PDB entry 8AD2 | X-ray diffraction, 2.00 A resolution | chains A and B

[Chain A (and B)]
Name: Nictaba
From: Nicotiana tabacum
Notes: chain B of this document is another copy of the same molecule, construct and numbering; everything in this record applies to it too
Reference sequence: Q94EW1 (Q94EW1_TOBAC); numbering as in UniProt (aligned over 2-165)
Sequence (166 residues; numbered 0 to 165; the number before each row is that of its first residue; numbering starts at 0):
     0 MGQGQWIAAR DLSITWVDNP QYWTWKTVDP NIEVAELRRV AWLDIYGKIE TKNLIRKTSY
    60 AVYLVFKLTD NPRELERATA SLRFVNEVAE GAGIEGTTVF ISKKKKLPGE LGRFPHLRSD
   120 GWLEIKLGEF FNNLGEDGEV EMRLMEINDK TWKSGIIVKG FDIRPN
Disordered / not traced: 0
Construct notes: initiating methionine (0); expression tag (1)
Ion coordination: Zn2+ site 1: Glu73 (shared with 1 residue of chain E); Zn2+ site 2: His115, Glu123
What the authors report for this chain:
  - binding site for N-acetylglucosamine: Thr14, Trp15, Tyr21, Val39, Ala40, Trp41, Asp148, Lys149, Trp151
  - specificity-determining residues: Ala40, Trp41, Asp148
  - binding site for Zn2+: Arg82, Glu140 (from molecular simulation)

[Interface between chain A and chain B]
Pairs across the interface (32):
  Ser58(A) - Phe130(B)
  Arg76(A) - Glu89(B)  hydrogen bond (side chain-backbone)
  Val84(A) - Leu110(B)
  Asn85(A) - Leu110(B)
  Asn85(A) - Gly111(B)  hydrogen bond (backbone-backbone)
  Glu86(A) - Gly111(B)
  Glu86(A) - Arg112(B)  salt bridge
  Val87(A) - Leu110(B)
  Val87(A) - Gly111(B)
  Ala88(A) - Thr97(B)
  Ala88(A) - Phe99(B)  hydrophobic
  Glu89(A) - Arg76(B)  hydrogen bond (backbone-side chain)
  Glu94(A) - Gly95(B)
  Glu94(A) - Thr96(B)
  Glu94(A) - Thr97(B)  hydrogen bond
  Gly95(A) - Glu94(B)
  Thr96(A) - Glu94(B)
  Thr97(A) - Glu94(B)  hydrogen bond
  Phe99(A) - Ala88(B)  hydrophobic
  Leu110(A) - Val84(B)
  Leu110(A) - Asn85(B)
  Leu110(A) - Val87(B)
  Gly111(A) - Asn85(B)  hydrogen bond (backbone-backbone)
  Gly111(A) - Glu86(B)
  Gly111(A) - Val87(B)
  Arg112(A) - Glu86(B)  salt bridge
  Glu128(A) - Phe130(B)  hydrogen bond (side chain-backbone)
  Phe129(A) - Glu128(B)
  Phe130(A) - Ser58(B)
  Phe130(A) - Glu128(B)  hydrogen bond (backbone-side chain)
  Phe130(A) - Asn165(B)
  Asn165(A) - Phe130(B)
Also at the interface, not in a pair above, chain A (21 interface residues in all): Ala91
Also at the interface, not in a pair above, chain B (22 interface residues in all): Lys56, Ala91, Phe129

[In short]
21 residues of chain A face 22 of chain B across their interface, with 8 hydrogen bonds and 2 salt bridges.
Polar contacts include Glu86(A)-Arg112(B), Arg76(A)-Glu89(B) and Glu94(A)-Thr97(B). From the paper: a binding
site for N-acetylglucosamine at Thr14(A), Trp15(A) and Tyr21(A) among others; a binding site for Zn2+ at
Arg82(A) and Glu140(A).
Both chains are Nictaba (Nicotiana tabacum). Entry 8AD2 (Tobacco lectin Nictaba in complex with
triacetylchitotriose) was determined by X-ray diffraction, deposited together with 8QMG.
